PDB entry 9DLP | electron microscopy, 2.79 A resolution | chains B and C of the 4 polymer chains in the assembly

[Chain B]
Protein: PCI domain-containing protein 2
Source organism: Homo sapiens
UniProt: Q5JVF3 (PCID2_HUMAN); numbering as in UniProt (aligned over 1-399)
Chain sequence (399 residues; row label = number of the first residue in the row):
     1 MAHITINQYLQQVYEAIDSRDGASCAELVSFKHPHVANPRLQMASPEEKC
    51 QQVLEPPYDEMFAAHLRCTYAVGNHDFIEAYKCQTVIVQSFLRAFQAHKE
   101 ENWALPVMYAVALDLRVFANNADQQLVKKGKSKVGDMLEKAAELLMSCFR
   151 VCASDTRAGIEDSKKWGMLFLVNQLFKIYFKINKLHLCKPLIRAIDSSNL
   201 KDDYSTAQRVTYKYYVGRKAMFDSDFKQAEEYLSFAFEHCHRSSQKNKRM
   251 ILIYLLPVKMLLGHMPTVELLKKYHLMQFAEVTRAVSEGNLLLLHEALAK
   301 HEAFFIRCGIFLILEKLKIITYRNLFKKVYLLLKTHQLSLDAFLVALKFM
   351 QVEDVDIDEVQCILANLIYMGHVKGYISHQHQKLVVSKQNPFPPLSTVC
Unresolved in the structure: 1-4, 399

[Chain C]
Protein: 26S proteasome complex subunit SEM1
Source organism: Homo sapiens
UniProt: P60896 (SEM1_HUMAN); numbering as in UniProt (aligned over 1-70)
Chain sequence (70 residues; each row starts with the number of its first residue):
     1 MSEKKQPVDLGLLEEDDEFEEFPAEDWAGLDEDEDAHVWEDNWDDDNVED
    51 DFSNQLRAELEKHGYKMETS
Unresolved in the structure: 1-15, 70

[Interface between chain B and chain C]
Contacting residue pairs (103; chain B residue first):
  L113(B) - E21(C)
  R116(B) - E21(C)  salt bridge
  Q174(B) - E21(C)
  K177(B) - F19(C)  hydrogen bond (side chain-backbone)
  K177(B) - E21(C)  salt bridge
  K181(B) - E18(C)
  S205(B) - E25(C)  hydrogen bond
  S205(B) - D26(C)
  T206(B) - E25(C)  hydrogen bond (backbone-backbone)
  T206(B) - D26(C)  hydrogen bond (backbone-side chain)
  T206(B) - W27(C)
  A207(B) - F22(C)  hydrophobic
  A207(B) - A24(C)
  A207(B) - E25(C)  hydrogen bond (backbone-backbone)
  A207(B) - W27(C)  hydrophobic
  Q208(B) - E25(C)  hydrogen bond
  V210(B) - F22(C)  hydrophobic
  T211(B) - F19(C)
  T211(B) - F22(C)
  Y214(B) - F19(C)  hydrophobic
  Y215(B) - F19(C)
  F237(B) - D35(C)
  E238(B) - E32(C)
  H239(B) - W27(C)  hydrogen bond (backbone-side chain)
  H239(B) - E32(C)  salt bridge
  C240(B) - F22(C)  hydrophobic
  C240(B) - E32(C)
  H241(B) - F22(C)
  H241(B) - P23(C)
  H241(B) - W27(C)
  H241(B) - D31(C)  salt bridge
  R242(B) - D31(C)  hydrogen bond (backbone-backbone)
  R242(B) - E32(C)
  R242(B) - D33(C)
  S243(B) - P23(C)
  S244(B) - F22(C)
  S244(B) - P23(C)
  Q245(B) - D33(C)
  K246(B) - D16(C)
  K246(B) - E18(C)
  K246(B) - E20(C)
  N247(B) - F19(C)
  N247(B) - E20(C)  hydrogen bond (side chain-backbone)
  N247(B) - F22(C)
  K248(B) - D33(C)
  M250(B) - D17(C)
  M250(B) - E18(C)
  M250(B) - F19(C)
  I251(B) - F19(C)  hydrophobic
  L255(B) - W39(C)  hydrophobic
  L256(B) - W39(C)  hydrophobic
  K259(B) - W39(C)
  G263(B) - W43(C)  hydrogen bond (backbone-side chain)
  M265(B) - W39(C)
  M265(B) - E40(C)  hydrogen bond (backbone-backbone)
  M265(B) - W43(C)
  P266(B) - V38(C)
  P266(B) - W39(C)
  P266(B) - E40(C)
  T267(B) - V38(C)  hydrogen bond (side chain-backbone)
  T267(B) - E40(C)
  E269(B) - H37(C)
  L270(B) - V38(C)  hydrophobic
  K273(B) - D33(C)  salt bridge
  K273(B) - D35(C)  salt bridge
  Y274(B) - D33(C)  hydrogen bond
  Y274(B) - D35(C)  hydrogen bond
  E288(B) - D50(C)
  E288(B) - F52(C)
  G289(B) - F52(C)
  N290(B) - F52(C)
  R323(B) - D44(C)  salt bridge
  N324(B) - W43(C)
  L325(B) - L56(C)  hydrophobic
  K327(B) - D44(C)  salt bridge
  K327(B) - D45(C)
  K328(B) - F52(C)
  K328(B) - S53(C)  hydrogen bond
  L331(B) - D46(C)
  L331(B) - V48(C)  hydrophobic
  L332(B) - L56(C)  hydrophobic
  L332(B) - R57(C)
  L332(B) - M67(C)
  L333(B) - L60(C)  hydrophobic
  L333(B) - Y65(C)
  L333(B) - K66(C)
  L333(B) - M67(C)
  L333(B) - E68(C)
  K334(B) - M67(C)
  K334(B) - E68(C)
  S339(B) - Y65(C)
  D341(B) - Y65(C)  hydrogen bond
  A342(B) - L60(C)
  A342(B) - Y65(C)
  V345(B) - E59(C)
  V345(B) - L60(C)  hydrophobic
  V345(B) - H63(C)
  F349(B) - Q55(C)
  F349(B) - L56(C)  hydrophobic
  F349(B) - E59(C)
  M350(B) - F52(C)  hydrophobic
  L395(B) - W43(C)  hydrophobic
  L395(B) - D44(C)
Interface residues without a listed pair, chain B (64 interface residues in all): L252, H264, S287, R307, V329, T335, A346
Interface residues without a listed pair, chain C (40 interface residues in all): E34, N47

[Summary]
Chain B and chain C form an interface of 64 and 40 residues respectively, with 16 hydrogen bonds and 8 salt
bridges. Polar contacts include R116(B)-E21(C), K177(B)-E21(C) and H239(B)-E32(C).
Chain B is PCI domain-containing protein 2 and chain C is 26S proteasome complex subunit SEM1, both from Homo
sapiens; the structure, Cryo-EM structure of human TREX-2 complex bound to DDX39B(UAP56), was determined by
electron microscopy.
